PDB entry 8U9G | X-ray diffraction, 2.87 A resolution | chains A and C of the 3 polymer chains in the assembly

# Chain A
Protein: HLA-A*02:01 alpha chain
Source organism: Homo sapiens
UniProt: Q53Z42 (Q53Z42_HUMAN); residues 1-275 here correspond to UniProt positions 25-299 (UniProt number = residue number + 24)
Chain sequence (275 residues; each row starts with the number of its first residue):
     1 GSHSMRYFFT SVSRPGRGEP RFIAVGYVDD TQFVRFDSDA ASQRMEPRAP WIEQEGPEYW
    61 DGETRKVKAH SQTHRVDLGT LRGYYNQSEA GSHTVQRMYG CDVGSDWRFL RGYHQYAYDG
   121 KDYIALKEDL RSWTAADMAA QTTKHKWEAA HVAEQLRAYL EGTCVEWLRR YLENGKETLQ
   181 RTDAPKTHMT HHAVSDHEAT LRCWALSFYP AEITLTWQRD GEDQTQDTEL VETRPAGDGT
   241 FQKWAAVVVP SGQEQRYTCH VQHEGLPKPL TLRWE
Cystine bridges: Cys101-Cys164, Cys203-Cys259

# Chain C
Protein: Sorting nexin 24 (127-135)(P132L) peptide
Chain sequence (9 residues; numbered 1 to 9; the number before each row is that of its first residue):
     1 KLSHQLVLL

# Interface between chain A and chain C
Residue-residue contacts (38):
  Met5(A) - Lys1(C)
  Tyr7(A) - Lys1(C)  hydrogen bond (side chain-backbone)
  Tyr7(A) - Leu2(C)  hydrophobic
  Met45(A) - Leu2(C)  hydrophobic
  Glu63(A) - Lys1(C)
  Glu63(A) - Leu2(C)  hydrogen bond (side chain-backbone)
  Lys66(A) - Lys1(C)
  Lys66(A) - Leu2(C)  hydrogen bond (side chain-backbone)
  Val67(A) - Leu2(C)
  His70(A) - Leu2(C)
  His70(A) - Ser3(C)  hydrogen bond (side chain-backbone)
  Thr73(A) - Leu6(C)
  Thr73(A) - Val7(C)
  Thr73(A) - Leu8(C)
  Val76(A) - Leu8(C)  hydrophobic
  Asp77(A) - Leu8(C)
  Asp77(A) - Leu9(C)  hydrogen bond (side chain-backbone)
  Thr80(A) - Leu9(C)
  Leu81(A) - Leu9(C)  hydrophobic
  Tyr84(A) - Leu9(C)  hydrogen bond (side chain-backbone)
  Arg97(A) - Val7(C)
  Tyr99(A) - Leu2(C)
  Tyr99(A) - Ser3(C)  hydrogen bond (side chain-backbone)
  Tyr116(A) - Val7(C)
  Tyr116(A) - Leu9(C)  hydrophobic
  Tyr123(A) - Leu9(C)  hydrophobic
  Thr143(A) - Leu9(C)  hydrogen bond (side chain-backbone)
  Trp147(A) - Val7(C)  hydrophobic
  Trp147(A) - Leu8(C)  hydrogen bond (side chain-backbone)
  Trp147(A) - Leu9(C)  hydrophobic
  Val152(A) - Gln5(C)  hydrogen bond (backbone-side chain)
  Gln155(A) - Gln5(C)
  Leu156(A) - Gln5(C)  hydrogen bond (backbone-side chain)
  Tyr159(A) - Lys1(C)  hydrogen bond (side chain-backbone)
  Tyr159(A) - Leu2(C)
  Tyr159(A) - Ser3(C)
  Trp167(A) - Lys1(C)
  Tyr171(A) - Lys1(C)  hydrogen bond (side chain-backbone)
Also at the interface, not in a pair above, chain A (30 interface residues in all): Phe9, Ala69, His114, Lys146, Thr163
Also at the interface, not in a pair above, chain C (9 interface residues in all): His4
From the paper, about this interface:
  - interface residues, chain C: Leu2(C), Val7(C)

# In short
30 residues of chain A and 9 residues of chain C are in contact; the contacts include 13 hydrogen bonds. Among
the polar pairs are Tyr7(A)-Lys1(C), Glu63(A)-Leu2(C) and Lys66(A)-Leu2(C). From the paper: interface residues
Leu2(C) and Val7(C).
Chain A is HLA-A*02:01 alpha chain (Homo sapiens) and chain C is Sorting nexin 24 (127-135)(P132L) peptide;
the structure, Human Class I MHC HLA-A2 bound to sorting nexin 24 (127-135) neoantigen KLSHQLVLL, was
determined by X-ray diffraction (same publication as 8TBV and 8TBW).
